1IBU - chains A and B of the 6 polymer chains in the assembly; structure by X-ray diffraction, 3.10 A resolution.

Chain A:
Molecule: Histidine decarboxylase beta chain
Organism: Lactobacillus sp
Notes: EC 4.1.1.22; fragment: beta chain (residues 1-81)
UniProtKB: P00862 (DCHS_LACS3); residue numbers follow UniProt; this construct covers 1-81
Chain sequence (81 residues; each row starts with the number of its first residue):
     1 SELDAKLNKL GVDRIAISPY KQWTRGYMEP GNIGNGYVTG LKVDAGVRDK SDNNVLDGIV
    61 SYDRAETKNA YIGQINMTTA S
Disordered / not traced: 48-63
Differences from the reference sequence: engineered mutation Asn-53 (Asp in P00862), Asn-54 (Asp in P00862)
Reported in the primary citation:
  - conformationally variable residues (order/disorder transition): Asp-49 to Asp-63
  - mutagenesis - I59A: abolished catalytic activity (citing earlier work)

Chain B:
Molecule: Histidine decarboxylase alpha chain
Organism: Lactobacillus sp
Notes: EC 4.1.1.22; fragment: alpha chain (residues 82-310)
UniProtKB: P00862 (DCHS_LACS3); residues 82-310 here = UniProt positions 82-310
Chain sequence (229 residues; numbered 82 to 310; the number before each row is that of its first residue):
    82 XFTGVQGRVI GYDILRSPEV DKAKPLFTET QWDGSELPIY DAKPLQDALV EYFGTEQDRR
   142 HYPAPGSFIV CANKGVTAER PKNDADMKPG QGYGVWSAIA ISFAKDPTKD SSMFVEDAGV
   202 WETPNEDELL EYLEGRRKAM AKSIAECGQD AHASFESSWI GFAYTMMEPG QIGNAITVAP
   262 YVSLPIDSIP GGSILTPDKD MEIMENLTMP EWLEKMGYKS LSANNALKY
Differences from the reference sequence: modified residue (82)
Modified residues: PYR (pyruvic acid) at position 82
Reported in the primary citation:
  - conformationally variable residues (helix shift): Glu-227
  - catalytic residues: Glu-197 (citing earlier work)

How chain A and chain B interact:
Pairs across the interface (151):
  Ser-1(A) / Arg-89(B)
  Ser-1(A) / Glu-283(B)
  Ser-1(A) / Glu-286(B)  hydrogen bond (backbone-side chain)
  Leu-3(A) / Pro-188(B)  hydrophobic
  Asp-4(A) / Arg-89(B)  salt bridge
  Asp-4(A) / Glu-286(B)
  Leu-7(A) / Val-86(B)
  Val-12(A) / Val-86(B)  hydrophobic
  Val-12(A) / Gln-87(B)
  Arg-14(A) / Val-86(B)
  Arg-14(A) / Gln-87(B)
  Arg-14(A) / Gly-88(B)  hydrogen bond (side chain-backbone)
  Arg-14(A) / Arg-89(B)  hydrogen bond (backbone-side chain)
  Arg-14(A) / Met-282(B)
  Arg-14(A) / Glu-286(B)  salt bridge
  Ile-15(A) / Pro-278(B)
  Ile-15(A) / Asp-279(B)
  Ile-15(A) / Met-282(B)  hydrophobic
  Ala-16(A) / Ser-264(B)
  Ala-16(A) / Leu-265(B)  hydrogen bond (backbone-backbone)
  Ala-16(A) / Met-282(B)
  Ile-17(A) / Ser-264(B)
  Ile-17(A) / Leu-265(B)
  Ile-17(A) / Ile-267(B)  hydrophobic
  Ile-17(A) / Asp-281(B)
  Ile-17(A) / Met-282(B)  hydrophobic
  Ser-18(A) / Ser-264(B)
  Ser-18(A) / Leu-265(B)  hydrogen bond (backbone-backbone)
  Tyr-20(A) / Ala-145(B)  hydrophobic
  Tyr-20(A) / Pro-266(B)
  Lys-21(A) / Asp-268(B)  salt bridge
  Gln-22(A) / Arg-140(B)
  Gln-22(A) / Arg-141(B)  hydrogen bond (side chain-backbone)
  Gln-22(A) / His-142(B)  hydrogen bond (backbone-side chain)
  Gln-22(A) / Pro-266(B)
  Gln-22(A) / Asp-268(B)
  Trp-23(A) / Tyr-143(B)  hydrogen bond
  Trp-23(A) / Ala-145(B)  hydrophobic
  Trp-23(A) / Pro-146(B)
  Trp-23(A) / Pro-266(B)
  Thr-24(A) / His-142(B)  hydrogen bond (side chain-backbone)
  Thr-24(A) / Tyr-143(B)  hydrogen bond (backbone-backbone)
  Thr-24(A) / Pro-144(B)
  Thr-24(A) / Ala-145(B)  hydrogen bond (backbone-backbone)
  Thr-24(A) / Ser-264(B)
  Thr-24(A) / Pro-266(B)
  Arg-25(A) / Ile-150(B)
  Arg-25(A) / Val-263(B)
  Arg-25(A) / Ser-264(B)  hydrogen bond (backbone-backbone)
  Gly-26(A) / Ile-150(B)
  Gly-26(A) / Tyr-262(B)
  Tyr-27(A) / Gln-87(B)  hydrogen bond
  Tyr-27(A) / Tyr-262(B)  hydrogen bond (backbone-backbone)
  Glu-29(A) / Ser-148(B)
  Glu-29(A) / Phe-149(B)  hydrogen bond (side chain-backbone)
  Asn-32(A) / Ser-264(B)  hydrogen bond
  Ile-33(A) / Ile-275(B)  hydrophobic
  Asn-35(A) / Gln-87(B)  hydrogen bond (backbone-side chain)
  Gly-36(A) / Gln-87(B)
  Tyr-37(A) / Thr-84(B)
  Tyr-37(A) / Gly-85(B)  hydrogen bond (side chain-backbone)
  Tyr-37(A) / Gln-87(B)  hydrogen bond (backbone-backbone)
  Tyr-37(A) / Gly-88(B)
  Tyr-37(A) / Arg-89(B)
  Tyr-37(A) / Tyr-262(B)  hydrophobic
  Tyr-37(A) / Val-263(B)
  Val-38(A) / Arg-89(B)
  Val-38(A) / Ile-91(B)  hydrophobic
  Val-38(A) / Pro-261(B)
  Val-38(A) / Tyr-262(B)
  Val-38(A) / Val-263(B)  hydrogen bond (backbone-backbone)
  Val-38(A) / Leu-265(B)  hydrophobic
  Thr-39(A) / Thr-84(B)
  Thr-39(A) / Arg-89(B)  hydrogen bond (backbone-backbone)
  Thr-39(A) / Val-90(B)
  Thr-39(A) / Ile-91(B)  hydrogen bond (backbone-backbone)
  Thr-39(A) / Phe-195(B)
  Thr-39(A) / Pro-261(B)  hydrogen bond (side chain-backbone)
  Gly-40(A) / Leu-130(B)
  Gly-40(A) / Phe-195(B)
  Gly-40(A) / Ala-260(B)
  Gly-40(A) / Pro-261(B)
  Leu-41(A) / Gln-127(B)
  Leu-41(A) / Leu-130(B)
  Leu-41(A) / Ile-180(B)  hydrophobic
  Leu-41(A) / Ile-182(B)  hydrophobic
  Leu-41(A) / Phe-195(B)  hydrophobic
  Leu-41(A) / Val-259(B)
  Lys-42(A) / Leu-130(B)
  Lys-42(A) / Ile-257(B)
  Lys-42(A) / Thr-258(B)
  Lys-42(A) / Val-259(B)  hydrogen bond (backbone-backbone)
  Val-43(A) / Gln-127(B)
  Val-43(A) / Ile-180(B)  hydrophobic
  Val-43(A) / Ala-244(B)
  Val-43(A) / Ile-257(B)
  Val-43(A) / Thr-258(B)
  Val-43(A) / Tyr-310(B)
  Asp-44(A) / Ala-244(B)
  Asp-44(A) / Ala-256(B)
  Asp-44(A) / Ile-257(B)  hydrogen bond (backbone-backbone)
  Asp-44(A) / Lys-309(B)  salt bridge
  Asp-44(A) / Tyr-310(B)
  Ala-45(A) / Asn-255(B)
  Ala-45(A) / Ala-256(B)  hydrophobic
  Ala-45(A) / Tyr-310(B)
  Gly-46(A) / Thr-246(B)
  Gly-46(A) / Gly-254(B)
  Gly-46(A) / Asn-255(B)  hydrogen bond (backbone-backbone)
  Val-47(A) / Thr-246(B)
  Val-47(A) / Gln-252(B)
  Val-47(A) / Ile-253(B)
  Val-47(A) / Gly-254(B)
  Ala-65(A) / Asn-255(B)
  Ala-65(A) / Ile-257(B)  hydrophobic
  Glu-66(A) / Ile-257(B)
  Asn-69(A) / Val-131(B)
  Asn-69(A) / Gly-135(B)
  Asn-69(A) / Thr-136(B)
  Asn-69(A) / Leu-308(B)
  Asn-69(A) / Lys-309(B)  hydrogen bond (side chain-backbone)
  Asn-69(A) / Tyr-310(B)
  Ala-70(A) / Val-131(B)
  Ala-70(A) / Gly-135(B)
  Tyr-71(A) / Phe-134(B)
  Tyr-71(A) / Gly-135(B)  hydrogen bond (backbone-backbone)
  Tyr-71(A) / Glu-137(B)
  Tyr-71(A) / Arg-140(B)  hydrogen bond
  Tyr-71(A) / Tyr-143(B)  hydrophobic
  Tyr-71(A) / Pro-144(B)
  Ile-72(A) / Phe-134(B)  hydrophobic
  Ile-72(A) / Val-259(B)  hydrophobic
  Gln-74(A) / Gly-147(B)
  Ile-75(A) / Pro-144(B)  hydrophobic
  Ile-75(A) / Ala-145(B)
  Ile-75(A) / Ser-148(B)
  Ile-75(A) / Ile-150(B)  hydrophobic
  Asn-76(A) / Ser-148(B)  hydrogen bond (backbone-backbone)
  Asn-76(A) / Phe-149(B)
  Asn-76(A) / Ile-150(B)  hydrogen bond (backbone-backbone)
  Met-77(A) / Ile-150(B)
  Met-77(A) / Cys-152(B)  hydrophobic
  Met-77(A) / Asn-154(B)  hydrogen bond
  Thr-78(A) / Ile-150(B)  hydrogen bond (backbone-backbone)
  Thr-78(A) / Val-151(B)
  Thr-78(A) / Cys-152(B)  hydrogen bond (backbone-backbone)
  Thr-79(A) / Cys-152(B)
  Thr-79(A) / Asn-154(B)  hydrogen bond
  Ala-80(A) / Cys-152(B)  hydrogen bond (backbone-backbone)
  Ala-80(A) / Ala-153(B)
  Ser-81(A) / PYR_82(B)
Interface residues without a listed pair, chain A (52 interface residues in all): Leu-10, Asp-13, Thr-67, Gly-73
Interface residues without a listed pair, chain B (73 interface residues in all): Phe-83, Asp-94, Ile-95, Tyr-133, Ser-178, Ala-179, Thr-189, Tyr-245, Ile-270

Summary:
The interface between chain A and chain B involves 52 residues on one side and 73 on the other, with 36
hydrogen bonds and 4 salt bridges. Polar contacts include Asp-4(A)/Arg-89(B), Arg-14(A)/Glu-286(B) and
Lys-21(A)/Asp-268(B). The paper reports the catalytic residue Glu-197(B); I59A of chain A abolishes catalytic
activity.
Here chain A is Histidine decarboxylase beta chain and chain B is Histidine decarboxylase alpha chain, both
from Lactobacillus sp. Entry 1IBU (Structure of the D53,54N mutant of histidine decarboxylase at 25 C) was
determined by X-ray diffraction together with 1IBT, 1IBV and 1IBW from the same study.
